6T48 - chains C and D of the 4 polymer chains in the assembly; structure by X-ray diffraction, 2.17 A resolution.

# Chain C
Molecule: VP3
From: Enterovirus F
Notes: EC 3.4.22.29, 3.6.1.15, 3.4.22.28, 2.7.7.48
UniProt: Q2LKZ0 (Q2LKZ0_9ENTO); residues 1-243 here correspond to UniProt positions 316-558 (UniProt number = residue number + 315)
Sequence (243 residues; row label = number of the first residue in the row):
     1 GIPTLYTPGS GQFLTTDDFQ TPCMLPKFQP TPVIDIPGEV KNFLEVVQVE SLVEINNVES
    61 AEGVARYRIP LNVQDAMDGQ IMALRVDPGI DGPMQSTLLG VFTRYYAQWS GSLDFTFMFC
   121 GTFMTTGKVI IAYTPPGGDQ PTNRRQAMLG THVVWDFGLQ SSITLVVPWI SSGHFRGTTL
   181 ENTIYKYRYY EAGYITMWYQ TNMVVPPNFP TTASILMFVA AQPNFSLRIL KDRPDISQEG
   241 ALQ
Construct notes: conflict Phe102 (Leu417 in Q2LKZ0), Thr103 (His418 in Q2LKZ0), Asn143 (Ala458 in Q2LKZ0), Ala192 (Arg507 in Q2LKZ0), Thr211 (Asn526 in Q2LKZ0), Thr212 (His527 in Q2LKZ0)
Ion coordination: K+: Asp114, Gln222 (shared with 1 residue of chain A)
Small-molecule neighbours:
  - cysteine (CYS): Arg233, Asp235, Ile236
  - cysteine / glycine: Gln95, Ser96, Arg233, Asp235, Ile236
  - glycine (GLY): Gln95, Ser96, Asp235
  - glutathione (GSH): Gln238, Glu239, Gly240, Ala241

# Chain D
Molecule: VP4
From: Enterovirus F
Notes: EC 3.4.22.29, 3.6.1.15, 3.4.22.28, 2.7.7.48
UniProt: Q2LKZ0 (Q2LKZ0_9ENTO); numbering as in UniProt (aligned over 1-71)
Sequence (71 residues; each row starts with the number of its first residue):
     1 MGAQMSKNTA GSHTTGTYAT GGSNIHYTNI NYYENAASNS LNKQDFTQDP EKFTRPVVDV
    61 MKEAAVPLKS P
Disordered / not traced: 1-21, 70-71
Ion coordination: K+: Glu63, Ala65 (shared with 3 residues of chain A)

# Interface between chain C and chain D
Contacting residue pairs (39; chain C residue first):
  Asp18(C) with Ser40(D); Leu41(D), hydrogen bond (side chain-backbone); Lys43(D), salt bridge
  Gln20(C) with Ile30(D), hydrogen bond (side chain-backbone); Asn31(D); Tyr32(D), hydrogen bond (side chain-backbone); Tyr33(D); Ser38(D); Ser40(D)
  Thr21(C) with Tyr33(D); Ser38(D), hydrogen bond (backbone-side chain)
  Pro22(C) with Tyr33(D); Ser38(D)
  Cys23(C) with Ser38(D), hydrogen bond (backbone-side chain)
  Leu25(C) with Asn35(D)
  Pro26(C) with Glu34(D); Asn35(D), hydrogen bond (backbone-side chain)
  Lys27(C) with Glu34(D), salt bridge
  Phe28(C) with Asn35(D), hydrogen bond (backbone-side chain)
  Gly38(C) with Lys52(D); Phe53(D)
  Glu39(C) with Gln48(D), hydrogen bond (backbone-side chain); Lys52(D), hydrogen bond (backbone-side chain); Phe53(D)
  Lys41(C) with Gln48(D)
  Asn42(C) with Phe46(D), hydrogen bond (side chain-backbone); Thr47(D)
  Leu44(C) with Thr47(D)
  Glu45(C) with Thr47(D); Gln48(D), hydrogen bond; Pro50(D); Phe53(D)
  Gln48(C) with Pro50(D); Thr54(D)
  Val49(C) with Phe53(D), hydrophobic; Thr54(D)
  Gln160(C) with Val66(D); Pro67(D); Leu68(D), hydrogen bond (side chain-backbone)
Interface residues without a listed pair, chain C (20 interface residues in all): Phe19, Val40
Interface residues without a listed pair, chain D (23 interface residues in all): Ala37, Asn39, Asp45

# Summary
The interface between chain C and chain D involves 20 residues on one side and 23 on the other, with 12
hydrogen bonds and 2 salt bridges. Polar pairs include Asp18(C)-Lys43(D), Lys27(C)-Glu34(D) and
Asp18(C)-Leu41(D). Chain C binds cysteine, glutathione, glycine and cysteine / glycine.
Chain C is VP3 and chain D is VP4, both from Enterovirus F; the structure, Bovine enterovirus F3 in complex
with glutathione and a Cysteinylglycine dipeptide, was determined by X-ray diffraction together with 6T40 and
6T4C from the same study.
